7N2R - chains F and A of the 5 polymer chains in the assembly; structure by X-ray diffraction, 2.28 A resolution.

[Chain F]
Molecule: AS4.3 T cell receptor beta chain
Organism: Homo sapiens
Amino-acid sequence (242 residues; numbered 2 to 243; the number before each row is that of its first residue):
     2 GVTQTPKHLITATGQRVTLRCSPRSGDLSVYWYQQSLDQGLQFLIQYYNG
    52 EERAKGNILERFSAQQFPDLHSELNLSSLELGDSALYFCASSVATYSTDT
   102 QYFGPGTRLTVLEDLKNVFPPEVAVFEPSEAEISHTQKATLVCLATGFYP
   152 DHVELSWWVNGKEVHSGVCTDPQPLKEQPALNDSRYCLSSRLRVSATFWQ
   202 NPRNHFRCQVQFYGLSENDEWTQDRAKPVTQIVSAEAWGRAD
Unresolved in the structure: 243
Disulfide bonds: C22-C90, C144-C209
Glycans and other covalent adducts: N-acetylglucosamine (NAG) linked to N76
Residues lining bound ligands: aspartic acid (ASP): Q201, N202, P203, R241, A242

[Chain A]
Molecule: Human leukocyte antigen (HLA) B27
Organism: Homo sapiens
UniProt: A3F718 (A3F718_HUMAN); residues 1-278 here correspond to UniProt positions 11-288 (UniProt number = residue number + 10)
Amino-acid sequence (278 residues; numbered 1 to 278; the number before each row is that of its first residue):
     1 GSHSMRYFHTSVSRPGRGEPRFITVGYVDDTLFVRFDSDAASPREEPRAP
    51 WIEQEGPEYWDRETQISKAKAQTDREDLRTLLRYYNQSEAGSHTLQNMYG
   101 CDVGPDGRLLRGYHQDAYDGKDYIALNEDLSSWTAADTAAQITQRKWEAA
   151 RVAEQLRAYLEGECVEWLRRYLENGKETLQRADPPKTHVTHHPISDHEAT
   201 LRCWALGFYPAEITLTWQRDGEDQTQDTELVETRPAGDRTFQKWAAVVVP
   251 SGEEQRYTCHVQHEGLPKPLTLRWEPSS
Unresolved in the structure: 194-196, 216-223, 249-254, 277-278
Construct notes: conflict S67 (Cys77 in A3F718)
Disulfide bonds: C101-C164, C203-C259
What the authors report for this chain:
  - mutagenesis - D116H: unchanged signaling with Pre-MRNA Processing Factor 3
  - mutagenesis - H114Y: unchanged stability with Pre-MRNA Processing Factor 3

[Chain F / chain A interface]
Residue-residue contacts - 10 pairs, chain F then chain A:
  Y49(F) - E76(A)
  R54(F) - E76(A)  salt bridge
  Y97(F) - K146(A)
  Y97(F) - W147(A)
  Y97(F) - A150(A)  hydrophobic
  T99(F) - A150(A)  hydrogen bond (side chain-backbone)
  T99(F) - R151(A)
  T99(F) - V152(A)
  T99(F) - Q155(A)
  D100(F) - A150(A)
From the paper, about this interface:
  - interface residues, chain A: K146(A), W147(A)

[In short]
5 residues of chain F face 7 of chain A across their interface; the contacts include 1 hydrogen bond and 1
salt bridge. Polar pairs include R54(F)-E76(A) and T99(F)-A150(A). Chain F binds aspartic acid. From the
paper: D116H of chain A leaves signaling with Pre-MRNA Processing Factor 3 unchanged; interface residues
K146(A) and W147(A).
Here chain F is AS4.3 T cell receptor beta chain and chain A is Human leukocyte antigen (HLA) B27, both from
Homo sapiens. Entry 7N2R (AS4.3-PRPF3-HLA*B27) was determined by X-ray diffraction, deposited together with
7N2N, 7N2O, 7N2P, 7N2Q, 7N2S and 8CX4.
